PDB entry 8YVA | X-ray diffraction, 1.80 A resolution | chains A and D of the 3 polymer chains in the assembly

== Chain A ==
Molecule: C2H2-type domain-containing protein
Source organism: Caenorhabditis elegans
Reference sequence: O18067 (O18067_CAEEL); residues 450-570 here = UniProt positions 450-570
Chain sequence (124 residues; each row starts with the number of its first residue):
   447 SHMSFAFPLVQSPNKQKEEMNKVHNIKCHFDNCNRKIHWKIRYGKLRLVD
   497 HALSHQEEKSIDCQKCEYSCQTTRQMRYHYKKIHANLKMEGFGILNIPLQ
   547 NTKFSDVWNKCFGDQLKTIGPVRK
Disordered / not traced: 447-462, 567-570
Sequence notes: expression tag (447-449)
Bound ions: Zn2+ site 1: Cys474, Cys479, His497, His501; Zn2+ site 2: Cys509, Cys512, His525, His530
From the paper describing this entry:
  - binding site for the 12-nt DNA strand: Arg488, Tyr489, Arg493, Arg520, Tyr524
  - binding site for the 12-nt DNA strand (chain D): Arg488, Tyr489, Arg523
  - mutagenesis - R488K: decreased binding to chromosome V PC DNA

== Chain D ==
Molecule: 12-nt DNA strand
Sequence (12 nucleotides; row label = number of the first residue in the row):
     1 AGCAGCGCCCAA

== Chain A / chain D interface ==
Contacting residue pairs (29):
  Met466(A) with DA1(D), base contact; DG2(D), base contact
  Arg481(A) with DA12(D), hydrogen bond to the phosphate
  Ile487(A) with DG2(D), phosphate contact
  Arg488(A) with DG2(D), hydrogen bond to the base; DC3(D), hydrogen bond to the base
  Tyr489(A) with DA4(D), hydrogen bond to the base
  Gly490(A) with DG2(D), phosphate contact; DC3(D), phosphate contact
  Lys491(A) with DC3(D), salt bridge to the phosphate
  Leu492(A) with DA4(D), base contact
  Arg493(A) with DG5(D), base contact
  Arg520(A) with DC8(D), base contact
  Arg523(A) with DC6(D), base contact; DG7(D), hydrogen bond to the base; DC8(D), base contact
  Lys527(A) with DG7(D), salt bridge to the phosphate
  Lys534(A) with DG5(D), hydrogen bond to the phosphate; DC6(D), salt bridge to the phosphate
  Met535(A) with DG5(D), phosphate contact
  Glu536(A) with DG5(D), phosphate contact
  Gly537(A) with DG5(D), hydrogen bond to the phosphate
  Phe538(A) with DG5(D), hydrogen bond to the phosphate
  Gly539(A) with DA4(D), phosphate contact; DG5(D), phosphate contact
  Ile540(A) with DC3(D), phosphate contact; DA4(D), hydrogen bond to the phosphate
  Leu541(A) with DC3(D), phosphate contact; DA4(D), hydrogen bond to the phosphate
Other interface residues (no listed pair), chain A (21 interface residues in all): Asn542

== Overview ==
21 residues of chain A face 9 of chain D across their interface, with 10 hydrogen bonds and 3 salt bridges.
Among the polar pairs are Arg488(A)-DG2(D), Arg488(A)-DC3(D) and Tyr489(A)-DA4(D). From the paper: a binding
site for the 12-nt DNA strand at Arg488(A), Tyr489(A) and Arg493(A) among others; R488K of chain A reduces
binding to chromosome V PC DNA.
Here chain A is C2H2-type domain-containing protein (Caenorhabditis elegans) and chain D is a 12-nt DNA
strand. Entry 8YVA (Crystal structure of Caenorhabditis elegans ZIM-2 ZF1-2-CTD domain in complex with
Chromosome V pairing center) was determined by X-ray diffraction together with 8YV9 and 8YVB from the same
study.
